3BFX - chain A; structure by X-ray diffraction, 1.80 A resolution.

== Chain A ==
Molecule: Sulfotransferase 1C2
From: Homo sapiens
Notes: EC 2.8.2.-
UniProtKB: O00338 (ST1C2_HUMAN); numbering as in UniProt (aligned over 3-296)
Sequence (296 residues; each row starts with the number of its first residue):
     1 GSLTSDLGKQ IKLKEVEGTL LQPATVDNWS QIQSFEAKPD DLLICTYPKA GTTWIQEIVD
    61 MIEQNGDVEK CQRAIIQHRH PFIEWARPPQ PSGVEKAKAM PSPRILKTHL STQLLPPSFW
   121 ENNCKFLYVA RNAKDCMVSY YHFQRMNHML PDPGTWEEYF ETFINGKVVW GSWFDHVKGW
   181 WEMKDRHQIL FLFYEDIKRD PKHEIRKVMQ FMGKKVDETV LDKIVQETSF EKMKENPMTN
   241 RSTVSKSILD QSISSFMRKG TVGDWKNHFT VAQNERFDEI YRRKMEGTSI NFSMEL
Disordered / not traced: 1-11, 67-79, 237-255
Differences from the reference sequence: expression tag (1-2); engineered mutation Ser293 (Cys in O00338)
Ligand contacts: adenosine-3'-5'-diphosphate (A3P): Tyr47, Pro48, Lys49, Ala50, Gly51, Thr52, Thr53, Trp54, Arg131, Ser139, Tyr194, Lys198, Thr228, Ser229, Phe230, Met233, Phe256, Met257, Arg258, Lys259, Gly260

== Summary ==
Chain A binds adenosine-3'-5'-diphosphate.
Chain A is Sulfotransferase 1C2 (Homo sapiens); the structure, Crystal structure of human sulfotransferase
SULT1C1 in complex with PAP, was determined by X-ray diffraction.
